PDB entry 7AM2 | electron microscopy, 3.40 A resolution | chains G and 1 of the 78 polymer chains in the assembly

# Chain G
Protein: Ribosomal_L18e/L15P domain-containing protein
Organism: Leishmania tarentolae
UniProt: Q4QF19 (Q4QF19_LEIMA); residue numbers follow UniProt; this construct covers 1-374
Amino-acid sequence (374 residues; each row starts with the number of its first residue):
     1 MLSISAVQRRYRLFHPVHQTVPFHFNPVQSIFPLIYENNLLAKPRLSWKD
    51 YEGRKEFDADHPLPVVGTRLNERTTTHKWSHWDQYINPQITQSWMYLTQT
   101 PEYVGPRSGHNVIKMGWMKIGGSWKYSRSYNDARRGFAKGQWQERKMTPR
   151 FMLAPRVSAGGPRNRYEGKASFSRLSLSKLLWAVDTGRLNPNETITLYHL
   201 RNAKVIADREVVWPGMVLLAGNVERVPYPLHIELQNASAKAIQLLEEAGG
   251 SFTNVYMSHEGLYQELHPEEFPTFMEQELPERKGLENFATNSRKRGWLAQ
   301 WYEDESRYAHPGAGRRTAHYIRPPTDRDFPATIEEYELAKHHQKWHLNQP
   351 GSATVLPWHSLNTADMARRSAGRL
Disordered / not traced: 1-9, 344-374

# Chain 1
Molecule: Ribosomal RNA
Organism: Leishmania tarentolae
Sequence (19000 nucleotides; numbered -1268 to 17729 plus 104 insertion-coded residues; 102 numbers in that range are skipped by the numbering (no residue carries them; nothing is unmodelled there); the number before each row is that of its first residue; a row labelled like 434A-434I holds insertion residues (434A, then the next letters in order); numbers below 1 keep their minus sign (U-1268 is residue -1268)):
 -1268 UUUCAAAAAUUGACUAAUUUUGAUAUUGUUUUGGCUCUGGACUAAUUAAU
 -1218 UCUCCUUUAAUUUUAUUAUCUAAAAUUUGCAUACUUACAUAUUAAAGUAG
 -1168 UUAGUUUAGAUAUGAAAAUUAGUUAGAUUUCCAUUUGAAUUAGUUAUGUU
 -1118 AAAUAUAGAAUUAGUUAGGGUUGAUAAUGAAAUCAAUUAAGUUUAUAUAU
 -1068 AAAGUUAGUUAGUCAAUAUGAAUUUUUUUGCAAACAUUUCCGGUUGACUU
 -1018 CAUGUGAUUACACGUACUCCGUUUUGUUUUUAUGUGUCAUGAUUUGCAUU
  -968 GAUUUUUUCGCAACCACACCAUAAAUCUAAUAUACUCAACAGCACCUACC
  -918 AAGAGUUAAAAAUGAAAUUAAAUAAAAAUAAAAAAUAAAAUAAAAAUAAA
  -868 AUAAAAAUAAAUUUAAAAAUAAAAAUAAGUUUAAAAAAUAAAUUAAAAUA
  -818 AAAAAUUAUAAAAUGGAAAUUGAAAAAUAAAUUACAAAUAAAAGAUUAAA
  -768 UUUGAAUUAAUUACAGAAAUUAGACACAACACGCCCGAUCGAUUUCAUGC
  -718 AUACACUUUUACUUCGUUUUCGGUUUACGUUUUGUUGUUUGUAUUGGCUC
  -668 GAUGGAUGAAUAUAAAAAGCUUAAAUACAAAAUUUCCAACAAUUGGAUAA
  -618 GCAAGAGUUAAAAAAUGAAAUUAAAUAAAAAUAAAAAAUAAAAUAAAAUA
  -568 AAAUUAAAAUAAAAUAAAAAAUAAAAAAUUAAAAAUAAAAUUAAAAUAAA
  -518 AAGUUAGAAAAUAAAAAAUUUAAAAAAUAUAAUUUGAAAAAUAAAUUACA
  -468 AAUAAAAGAUUAAAUUUGAAUUAAUUGCAGACACUAGACACACAUUUCCG
  -418 AUCGAUUUCACGUAUACAUUUGUACUUCGUUUUUGGUUUAUGUUUUGUUG
  -368 UUUGCACUGAUCGAGCAAAAUUUUUAUUUUAUAUAUAAUUUAAACUUUUG
  -318 UUGUUGUUUGUUAGUAAGCAAAAAUAUUUAUGUCAUUUUAAUAUUAUUUA
  -268 UGUACUUACUAUUAUUUUGAUAAAUUUUAACUUUAAAUAGCAUAAAAACU
  -218 ACAAUCAAUAAAGCAUAAAAAAAUUUAUUUAUGAUUAUAUUAAUAUAAAA
  -168 UGACCUAAUAUAAUGAAAAUACUUUAGUGUUAAGUUAUUUGUUUUAUUAU
  -118 GAAAUAAGUUGCACUAUUUAUUGAAUUAAUAAAGAAAGAAUAGAAAUAAA
   -68 UAAGUUAUAAUAUCUUUAAUUUAUUUAUAAUUUCUUUGCAUUUGUAUUUA
   -18 GUGUGAGUUUACAUUUAAUUUUAUAUUAUUUUAGUGUUAGUAUAUAUUUA
    32 AAUUUAAUCAAAGUUAUUAUUAAAUAAUAUUGAUUUUGGAUGAAUUUAAU
    82 UUUUAAUUAUAUUUUUGAAUUUUAAUUUUAUUAUUUUGAUUUAAUAUUUU
   132 UAAAAUAUUAUAUAUUUUAGAUUUAAAUUUGUUGUUUUAUAUUUAGUUUA
   182 AUGUUUAUAAAUUGAUAAUUAAUUUGUUUUAUUUUAAAGUUUUUAUGAAC
   232 UGUGAUUUAUAGUUUAUUAUUUUUAGUUUAAUGUUUAAAUAUUUAACUAG
   282 UGAUGGCACAGUUGUUCUAUAUGUACCUAUAAAAAAUAGUAAAAUUAUUU
   332 UAAUUAAAUUAAUAAAUAAUUAUUAAACUAAUUUUAUAUUAAUAUUAUGA
   382 AAAAUU
   389 UAAAAAUUAUUUUUUUUUUUUAAUUUUUAUAUAUUGAAGUAAUAUG
434A-434I UAUUGAAUU
   443 GAAUAUUAAAAAUACAAAUUUAAUUUGUAAUUAAUAAAUAUAUUUUAUUU
   493 UAAUAGAUGUUUAAUGUUAAUUAAUUUAUUAUUUUAAUAUUUAAUAUUUG
   543 UUUAUACAAAAGUAACUUUUUUUGAAUAUAAAGAAUUAUUAUUAUAAAUA
   593 UUAUUUUAAAAAUAUAAAAAUAUUGUUAAUAAAAUUAUCAAGUUUCAAAA
   643 GCGUUUAUUAAAUGCGUCGGUCUAAGUAUUAUAUUUAAGAUUAUUCUUGU
   693 AUAUAGAUUUUUAUUUUAAUAAUUCUACAUAAUUAAAAAUUAACCUCAAA
   743 UUAUAUUUAUUAGUAGCAUAGUAAUUUAUUAACUGAUUAUUAAAGCGUUC
   793 CAUAGAAAAUUUUAAAAUUAUAACAAUCUAAAUAAAUAAUAAAUUAAAAU
   843 AAAAAUUUUAAAAAAAAUUAAAAAAUUAAAAUAGGGCAAGUCCUACUCUC
   893 CUUUACAAAGAGAACGUUUAUAUGUAAUUGUAUGUUUGAUUGGGGCAAUA
   943 CUAUAUCUAUUUAUAUAGAAAAAGAACUAUAUUUAUUGAAAUAAUAAAAG
   993 G
993A-993Z UUCGAGCAGGUUAACAAGCAUUAAUA
994A-994Z CUAAAUGUGUUUCAUCGUCUACUUAU
995A-995Z UGCUAAAUUAUAAUUGAUUGUUCAUC
996A-996Q AAAAAAGCAAUUCGUUA
  1087 GUUGGGUUUUAAAAUCGUUGUAAAGCAGAUUUGUUUAUAUAUUUAAUUUU
  1137 UGUAUAUAGUUAAAAAUUAAUAUUAGUACGCAAGGAUUCAUUAUUUGUAA
  1187 UUUAAAUAUAUUAAAUGUUAUUUUAUUAAAUAAAAUAAAAUAAGUCAAUU
  1237 GUUAUUAUUCAUAUUAAUUUUUUUAAAAGUUUUUUAAUUUUAUAUUAGUU
  1287 UAUUUGUUUAAAAAGUAUCUAAUUAAUUCAUUAUUUAGGAAUAGUUAAUA
  1337 AUAAUUUAUAAUUCUGAUUAGAUUUGUUUGUUAAUGCUAUUAAAGGGGUG
  1387 UGGAAAAAGUGUUAAAUUUUUGAUAUAUUUAAAUAAUAAAUAAAAUAUAA
  1437 CUUAUUAGUCAGAAAUGGAUGCCAGCCGUUGCGGUAAUUUCUAUGCUUUU
  1487 AAAUAUUAUACAUUUAUUUUAUAAAUUUGUUACUAUAUAUUUUUAGUCAA
  1537 UAAAACUAAUAAUUAUUUUUAUUUGUUUUUAAACACCGUUUGGUAUAUGC
  1587 AAAUAAAAAAUGACAUUAAUUAUUAAUUAUAUUAUAUUAUAUUUAUUCAU
  1637 UUAAGUCAACAAUAUCUAUUUACUGUUUUUGACAACAUGAUAAGGAUUAU
  1687 AAAUGGUAUUGCAAAUUUUAUAAUCAAAACUAAUUUAUUAUAUUAAAUUA
  1737 GCAUGUUUAGAUAAAACAAUAAAUUUAGAAGGUAUUGUUGCCCACCAUUC
  1787 UUUGUAAUAAAGACAACGUGCAGUAAUUAAUGUAUUUAUAAAAAUAUAUU
  1837 UUUUAAUGUUAAAUUUUCGUUGCCUUUUUUAUUAUUUAGAAAAUUUAUGA
  1887 AUUUAUACAAAUCAAUAAUGAAAAUUAUAGUAUUAUUAUUUAUGAGGAGA
  1937 AUUUUCGGAAGGAGGGAUUUUCGGACCAGGAAUGUCCAGAGAGGUUUCGG
  1987 GCAUCAGCGAUUGAUUUUGGGAGAACGGAGCCGCCGAGUGAAAUUUGCCC
  2037 AGAGCAGAGUCGGGAGAAGAGUGGAUCGACCGAAGAAAAGACCGUUUUUC
  2087 GGAAGGGGAGCAGGUCCAACCGAUUUUUUUGCCAACUUGCACAGGAGGGA
  2137 GCCAGAAGCGCACUCAAAGUUAGUUUUGGGAGAUUUGAAGGGAGAAAUUU
  2187 CCGAGUUUAUUCAUAUAUUUUUUAGUUUGUGUUAGCAAAUUUUGAAAUAC
  2237 AACUUUUUUGCAAAUUGGAAGAAAACCUCCCAAAUGUAGCUUCCCAAUCU
  2287 UCCUCUCUAAUCCAUUCCCAACGGUCUUUCCCCCAUCAUCCUCAGAUGUC
  2337 UCUUCCCCCCCAAAAAAUCCUAAAAAUCCAAGUUCAUCUCGCUCUCUCUC
  2387 CCCUCAAUUUCCUUAAAAACUCGCUUCCUAAACUUAUCCCGAAAACCCCG
  2437 CUCUUCUUCCCUCUAAAUCUUUAUCUCCUCCCCUCCAAAUCUCCCUCAAA
  2487 UCUCUCCUCUCUUCUCCCGAAACUUUAAUCUUUUUAUUUUAUAAAUAAAU
  2537 UUGGUAUUUAAAAUAUUAUAAUUAAAUAUUCUAAAUUAUUUAAUAAUAUU
  2587 AGAAAUGAAUACUUUAUUAAAAUAAUAUUAAUGUGUAAUAUAUUUAAUCA
  2637 UAUUAGAAUUCCGUUUAAAUUGAAAUAUAUUGAAUUGUAAUUAUCAAUAC
  2687 AAUAUAAGUUAUUAAAUAAUAAUUUAAUUUUAUAUGUUUUAUAAUUGUAA
  2737 UUAUUUAGUUUUGAAAGUUUAUAUAUAAACAAGAUAUAACCUUUUUAUUU
  2787 UUUAAUACAAUUUUAAAUGAAAUUUAUGAUUUAUUAUUAUUAAAUAUUAC
  2837 UGGCAGACUACAUGAAAAAUAUAAAAAGGCAUUUGUAUAGGUUUACUUUU
  2887 GGACCUCAACAUCCUGCAGCUCAUGGCGUUUUAUGUUGUUUAUUAUAUCU
  2937 UUCUGGAGAAUAUAUAGUUUAUAUUGAUGUAAUAAUUGGUUAUUUGCAUC
  2987 GUGGUACAGAAAAGUUAUGUGAAUAUAAAACUGUAGAACAGUGUUUACCG
  3037 AUGAAGACUGGAUUAUGUGAGUGUCGUUUGCAACGAGCAUUUACUGUCAU
  3087 UGUGUUUUGAGUAUAUGUUGAGGUGUUGUCUUGCUAUUCGCUGUGCAUUU
  3137 AUGCGUUUAUUAAUGUGUGAGUUUACGCGUUGUUUCAAUGGACUUCUUUG
  3187 UUGCUCUUGUAUGGUUAUGGAUAUAGGAUCAUUGUCGCCAAUGCUUUGAU
  3237 CGUUUGAAGAACGUGAUAAGUUGAUGACUUUUUUUGAUUUGUGUUGUGGU
  3287 UGUAGAAUGCAUUUAGCAUUUAUGUGCUUAUUAGGUUUACUUGAUGAUUU
  3337 UGUAUUUGGGUUUAUAGAUUUUUUAUUGAUGUUGUGUAUAUCAUGUUUAU
  3387 UUGUUUUAGAUUUAUAUGAUUUGCUUUUUAUUGGAAAUAGACUUUUAUAU
  3437 UUGCGUUUGCGCGGGUUAGCAUUUUUUGAUGUUUUUGAUUUAUGUUUUAA
  3487 UAGUAUAAGUGGUUGUUUGUCUAGAUCGUUGGGUAUGGUAUGAGAUGUUA
  3537 GAUUAUAUAGUUGUUACGAAUUAUAUUUUAUGUUAGUUUUUGAUUAUUGU
  3587 UUUUGUUAUUUAGGUGAUGCAUUUGAUAGACUUUUUUUGCGACUUUUUGA
  3637 UAUGCGUAUGAGUAUACUUCUAUGUAAACAAUGCUUUUUUGUAGGUUUUU
  3687 UUGUCUUUGGAUUUGUGUGUUUAUUUGAUUAUAUGUAUGUUGAUGUAACU
  3737 AUAGAAACUAUAAUUAGUUUAUUUUAUAGUUUAUGAUGUUGCAUAUUACC
  3787 AGGAUGUUCAUUUGCUAAUGUUGAACAUCCUAAAGGCGAAUACAGUAUUU
  3837 UUUUAUGUUUUUUAUAUGGAUUUAUAUCACGUUUACGUAUACGUUGUGCA
  3887 GAUUUUGUGCAUAUUUGUUUAUUAGAUGUGAUGAUGCGAGGGUUUAUGUU
  3937 GCACGACUUAGUAGCAGUUAUUGGUAAUGUUGAUGUUGUUUUUGGUUCUG
  3987 UAGAUCGAUAAGCUAUUUAUUUAUAUACAAAAAUGAAAGAUGAAUCUAAA
  4037 AAUUGGUGCGGAGGGGUUUGAUUUUUGUUGGGGUUCUGUCUUACCUGCUA
  4087 UUUGUAUAGUUUAUUUAACUUUUUGUUUAUGUGGAUUAUUUUGUAUUAUG
  4137 UUUGGUAGUUUUGUUUUUAUUGAUUAUUGUUUUAUUUGUUUUUUUUCUUG
  4187 UCUUGUAUUUUGUUUAGUAUGCUUGUUGUGCGAUUUAUUUGUAGAUUCAU
  4237 UACGGGGUUUGUUUGAUGUUUGUUGUUUUAUACGUUGUAUUCAAUAUUGU
  4287 UUUGUAUGGUUUAUAAUUAGUGAAUUACUUCUUUUUUUAUCUUUAUUUUA
  4337 UGUAGUUUUCAGUUUAGUUUUAUUUGUGAGUGUUGAAUUUGCAUUUGUAU
  4387 UUGUUAUGCCUAUUAUGUUUAGUUGUUUAAUUUGUGAUUUUGGUUUUGUA
  4437 UUUUAUUGAUAUUUUAUUGAUAUUUUUAAUUUAUUAAUUAAUACAUUUUU
  4487 AUUAUUUGUAAGUGGUUUAUUUGUUAAUUUUGUUUUAUUUUUAUUUUGAU
  4537 UUCGUUUUUUUUUAUGUGUUUUAUUUAUGUUAUGAGUCGGUAUAUUAUUU
  4587 GGCUUUUUGUUUAUGUGAAAUCAAGUUUGAGAGUUUUCAUUAUUAUUUGU
  4637 GACUUGUAGUUGUGGCGUAUUUGGAUCAAUACUUUUUUUAAUCGAUUUAU
  4687 UGCAUUUUAGUCAUGUCUUUUUAGGUAUAUUUUUGUUAUUUUUAUGUUUU
  4737 AGUCGUUGUUUUAAUUUUUUAUGUAUGGAUACACGUUUUGUAUUUCUAUA
  4787 UGUAGUGUGCCUAUAUUGGCAUUUUGUUGAUUGCGUUUGAUUUUUUUUAU
  4837 UACGAUUUGUAUAUUUUGAUGUUUUAAGUGUGGUUUACUUAUAUGCAUAA
  4887 AGGCUCAAUUUUGAAUUUUUAAAUUUUAUUCUAAAAAGCGGAGAGGAAAG
  4937 AAAAGGCUUUUAACUUCAGGUUGUUUAUUGCGUAUUUAUGGUGUGGGUUU
  4987 UAGUUUAGGUUUUUUUAUUUGUAUGCAGAUAAUUUGUGGUGUGUGUUUAG
  5037 CAUGAUUAUUUUUUAGUUGUUUUAUAUGUACUAAUUGAUAUUUUGUUUUA
  5087 UUUUUGUGAGAUUUUGAUUUGGGAUUUGUAAUACGAAGCACACAUAUUUG
  5137 UUUUACAUCGUUGUUAUUUUUUCUUCUUUAUGUUCAUAUAUUUAAGUGUA
  5187 UAGUAUUAAUAAUUUUAUUUGAUACACAUAUUUUAGUAUGGGUGGUAGGU
  5237 UUUGUGAUAUAUAUAUUUAUAGUAAUAAUAGGUUUUAUUGGCUAUGUUUU
  5287 ACCAUGUACAAUGAUGUCGUAUUGGGGUUUAACAGUGUUCAGUAACAUUU
  5337 UAGCAACUGUCCCAGUUAUUGGUACUUGACUUUGUUAUUGAAUAUGAGGU
  5387 AGUGAGUAUAUUAAUGAUUUUACAUUGUUAAAAUUACAUGUGUUGCAUGU
  5437 GCUAUUACCUUUUGUAUUAAUACUUGUAAUAUUUAUGCAUUUGUUUUGUU
  5487 UACAUUAUUUUAUGAGUUCAGAUGGUUUUUGUGAUCGAUUUGCAUUUUAU
  5537 UGCGAACGUUUAUGUUUUUGUAUGUGAUUUUAUUUACGAGAUAUGUUUUU
  5587 GGCUUUUUUGAUAUUAUUUUUUGUAAUUUAUUUUAUUUUUAUAAAUUGAU
  5637 AUUUUGUUUUUCAUGAAGAAUCUUGAGUUAUAGUUGAUACAUUAAAAACA
  5687 UCUGAUAAGAUUCUUCCUGAGUGAUUUUUUUUAUUUUUAUUUGGUUUUUU
  5737 AAAAGCUGUACCAGAUAAAUUUACUGGUUUAUUAUUAAUGGUUAUUUUAU
  5787 UAUUUUCCUUAUUUUUGUUUAUAUUAAAUUGCAUAUUAUGAUUUGUUUAU
  5837 UGUAGAAGUUCAUUGUUGUGAUUUACAUAUUCAUUAGUUUUAUUUUAUAG
  5887 UAUAUUUAUGAGUGGUUUUUUAGCACUGUAUGUUAUAUUAGCAUAUCCUA
  5937 UAUGAAUGGAAUUACAAUUUUGAGUGUUGCUUUUGUUUAUGUUAGUUGUA
  5987 UGUAGAUUAGAUUAAAAAUUUAUAUAUUUUUUAUUAAGCGUUAAUAUAUU
  6037 AAAUUUUAUUUAGAAUAGUAUUAAUAAUCAAAGGGUUGGAAGAAAUUUGC
  6087 GAAAGAAAGGGAUCUUAGAAAGGAAAUUUUAGUUUAAGACCGAGAAGGGG
  6137 AGAAGGGAGAGAGAGAUUCGUGUUAUUUAAUUUUUAUGGAUUAAUUGCGU
  6187 AUUACUGUAUAACAUAUUUAAAUGUCUAUAUUUUAUUUUGUAUUGUAUUU
  6237 AUGUAUUAUAUGGCUUUUUUAUUUUGUUUUUGCAUUUUAUUAGAUUUUAU
  6287 AUUAUUUGGAAGUCUUUUAGUAGGAGAUGCGUUUAUGGAUGUUUUUUUUU
  6337 UACGUUAUCUAUUAUGCUUUUUGGAGUGUUUUUCAUUAUUAUGUAGAUGU
  6387 AUAUCUACUUUUUUACGAAUGUUUUGUAAUCUUUUGUCUUCGCAUUUUUU
  6437 GAUGCUUAUGUUUUGUGAUUUUGUAUAUUUUUUUAUUGUAUUUCUAUUAU
  6487 UUUUUUUAAUGUGUGAUAUUAUUUAUUUUAUGAUAUUUUCAUUCGCCAUG
  6537 CUAUUUUGCAUAAUAUUUUAUUUAUUUUUAUAUGCAUUAGAUAUGUUUUG
  6587 CGCAUUAUUACAAAUAUUUAUAUUUUGUAAUAUGAUAAUGCAAUUAAUCA
  6637 UGGAUUUUUUAUUGUUAUUAAUUUUUCAUUAAUUUAUAGAAUUAAAUCGA
  6687 AUAAGUUAAUUAUAUCAAAAAAUAGUAUAAAUAUACUACAACUUAAUAUA
  6737 AAAAAUAGGUUUGAAAAUCGCACAGUAUGUAAUCGUACAACUCAGAAUCC
  6787 UAUAAAUUGAUAAGAAAAUAUAAAGAUGUUAAUUAUUAGUCUAAAAUAAA
  6837 AAAUAUAAAUAAUAACCAACCAUAUUAUUGAAAAGAAAAUAAUACAAAUU
  6887 CCCAUAUAACUUAAGUGAAGUAGUAAACAAAAUACUUUUAAAAAAAAACC
  6937 AAAUACUAUUGGAAUAGCACCAAUACAUAAAAAAAUACUUGCUAAUAAUA
  6987 CACUAAUUAAUAAAUUAUUAAAAAAGCUAAAAAAAAUAAAGUUAAUUAAA
  7037 AAAUAAUUUUCAUUAUAUUUAAUAUCGAACAUAUUAUAUACUAUAAAAAA
  7087 AUAAUAUAAAAUUAUUAAUAUAAUCAGACUUAAUGAGUAAAUUAAAUGAA
  7137 AAUUUAGAUACAUAUAAAAGAUGUAAUUUUUAUUAGAAAUAAAUAUUAAA
  7187 AAUAAAAAACUAAAAUUAUUAACGCUAAGUACAAAUAAAAGACUUACAAU
  7237 UGCAAAACUAUUUAAUCCAAUUAACACGCAUGUAAUGCAUUGUAUUAUAA
  7287 UAAGUUUUAUAAAUAUUAUAUAAAAGUAAAUAAAGCAAAUAAGCAAAAUA
  7337 AUAAGUAUAAAGCAAAAUAAGACAUAAAAUGUUAGCAUGUAGAUAAAUAU
  7387 AAACACUCCAAGCCGAAUGUAUAAUUGUUCUAAAAAUAAAAUCAAUAUUG
  7437 CAAUAUAUAAUUUAAAUAAUAUAAGUAAUAUAUAAAAUAAGCAUAAUAUA
  7487 CCUAAUCAUUCUUCAUCAAAUAUUAGAAAACAAAAAUCACAGAGAUAAAA
  7537 ACAGUAAUUUAGUAACAUAUAAUAUAGCAAGACAAAUAAUAAUAUAAAGU
  7587 UUAUUAAAUUUAUCAUAUAAUAAUAUCAUAAUAUUAGUAUUUUAUAACCG
  7637 AAUCUACUUGAUAUUAAUAUAAGAAAAAGUAAUAAGCUAAAUAAUUCAAA
  7687 UAGUAUUGAAAUAAAAAGUAUAUGUAUUACAUUUAAAAACAUAAAAAUUA
  7737 UUAUAUAUUGUAUAAUUAUUAUCAUGAAUACGAAUCUAGUAUCAAAGUUU
  7787 AAAAAACAAAAAAGAAAAAAAAAGCAAAAUAAAAAAAGUAGUAAAAAGAU
  7837 AAAGCAUAUAUAUGAGUCUAAAAUUGUUAGUAUUAUUAUGUUAAUAAUUA
  7887 CAAUUCAUAUUAAAUCAAAUGAUAAAUAAAAAAGUGAAUUAUAAUCACAU
  7937 AAGAUAAUAAAACUAUAAAGUAAUAAAAAUAAUAUUAUAUGUAUUAAGUA
  7987 UAGAAACAGAAGGAUUUCGAAAGGAGAGGACAGUUUAAGGAUUUUGAGGA
  8037 GAAAUUUCGAGGGGAAAGGGGGGAACCAGAAGAACAUAGAAGUCAGUUUU
  8087 CGAUAUUAAAAUAAUAUAGCAAUUAUUUUUGUAGUGAACAGUCAAAUAAA
  8137 AGUAAGAACGCACAUGUAGAAUAAAAAAAUAAGUAUAAAUGCUUGCGCUG
  8187 UUGUAAUUUUUAGUCUAUAACCAAUUACCCUUGGAUAAAAAAACCCAAUA
  8237 AUUAAGAUAAUUAUAGCUUUAAAACAUAUAAAUAAGCCCCCAAAACAGAG
  8287 ACUGGCUAAUAAUAAUGUUGUCAGUAACACAUGAUUUAUUUCAAGAACGG
  8337 AAUAUAAUAUAAAAAAGAAUCCUGAUAGUUCUGUAAUCAACCCAGCGACU
  8387 AAUUCACUUUCACAUUCCAUAUAGUCGAAUGGUAGUUUUAAUCCGUCUAG
  8437 AAGCAUACUUAUUCAAAAUAUACAUACAAAUAAGAUGCCGGCAAUAUAAA
  8487 AGUUUGUAAUAUAAAUCUGCCCAACACAAAUGUCUUUAAUGCAAAAAAAG
  8537 CUAAAGUAGUCUAACGAAUAUACAGUUGUGUAUAAUAAAAAUAAGCCACU
  8587 UUCAGAAAUAAUACUAAAAAACAUAGUGCGCAUUGCAGAAAGAUAUACAA
  8637 AGCAACUAGAGAAUAAAAAGCAACCUACAAAAAAUGUGCUAAACAUAUUA
  8687 CUGAAAACAUGUACGCACAUCAUUAUUGUAAUAGUGAAUCCUGUGUCUAA
  8737 UAACAGUAUAAAACCUAUAGGAAAAUAAAACCAACCAAUAAAAAUGCAGC
  8787 AUGUAGUAAUUAACAUUGCACCUAUUAAGUAAAUGAUUUCAAAACUAAUU
  8837 ACAAAAAUGAUAAAUUUAAUAAAAAGUUUUAUUCCGUCAGUUAUUGGUGU
  8887 UAAAAUUCCAAAAAAACAAAGGGCCGGACCUAUUCGUAUUUGAACUAAAG
  8937 CUAAAAUUCUUCUUUCACAAAGACUUACAAAGCCGGUCAAGACAAGAACA
  8987 ACUAAAAUGUCAAUAAUAAUAAUGAUAAUAAUAUCUAUAUUUAACAUUUU
  9037 UAAUUAUGGCUUUUAUUUUAUCAUUUUGAAUGAUUUUUUUACUGGAUUCU
  9087 GUAAUUGUUUUAUUAUCUUUUGUGUGUUUUGUAUGUAUAUGGAUAUGCGC
  9137 UUUAUUAUUUUCAGCAUGUUUAUUAGUGUCGAAAUUAAAUAAUGUUUAUU
  9187 GUACUUGGGAUUUCACGGCAUCUAAGUUUAUUGAUGUGUAUUGAUUCAUU
  9237 AUUGGAGGUAUGUUUUCAUUAGGACUUUUACUUAGGUUAUGUUUGUUAUU
  9287 AUAUUUUGGUCAUUUAAAUUUUGUUAGUUUUGAUUUAUGCAAAGUUGUUG
  9337 GAUUUCAAUGGUAUUGAGUCUAUUUUAUUUUUGGAGAAACAACAAUAUUU
  9387 AGUAAUUUAAUUUUGGAAAGUGAUUAUAUGAUUGGUGAUUUACGUUUAUU
  9437 ACAGUGUAAUCAUGUUUUAACUUUAUUAAGUUUAGUUAUAUAUAAAUUAU
  9487 GAUUAUCUGCUGUUGAUGUUAUACAUUCAUUUGCAAUUUCAAGUUUAGGU
  9537 AUUAAAGUAGAGAACCUGGUCGUUGUAAUGAAAUAGUUUUAUUUUCAUCA
  9587 AAUAAUGCUACAGUGUAUGGGCAAUGUAGUGAACUUUGUGGUGUAUUACA
  9637 UGGAUUUAUGCCAAUAGUGAUUUGUUUUAUAUAGGUAUAUAAUCUAUAUC
  9687 AUAAUAUUAGGGGAAAGAAGGACUGAGUCGAAUAUUUGAUUUAUUAUGUA
  9737 UUAGGAGUUAUGAUUUUAUAUUAUGAUGAUUUGAUUUAGACUUUAUUUUA
  9787 UAUGAUUUCGUUUUUGAUUUUGUAGUGUGUAUAACUUUUAUUUUUGUGUU
  9837 UGUCUUAGGUUUUUUUCUUAGAAUAUUUUUUAGUUUUGUAUUUGUGUUAU
  9887 UAUUUAUAGUUUUUUUUGGUUUAUUUAUGCUUACGUUUAUGUAUAUAGGU
  9937 UAUUUUAUAUAUUAUAUUUAUAUAUUAUAUAAUUUUAUAUGUUAUUUUUU
  9987 UUGUUUUAGUAUUUCGUAUUUAUUAUAUUAUAUUGAGUUUUUUACAUAUU
 10037 UAUUAUGUUUUAUAUUUAUAGAUUUUAUAUCGUUUUCUAUCCAUUUAAUU
 10087 UCUUAUUUUGGCAUUAUUUAUAUAUUUAAUGUUAUAUUUUGUUCGUAUUU
 10137 AUUUUGUCUAUUUUAUUUUAUAAUUUGUUUUAUAUUUUGUUUUAUAUUUU
 10187 UUGUUAUUCGAUGUUUAUUUAUAAUAGUUUAUGAUUUUUUGUUUUUUAAU
 10237 UUUGAUAUAUAUUUAUCAUUUUUAAUGUGUGAUAUGUUGUAUAUCGAUUA
 10287 UAUAUGUUUUUUAUUGAUAUAUUUUGGUUUUAUAUUUUCAUUUAUAUUAG
 10337 GCUUUUUUUGUUUUAUAUUUGUUUUAAAUUAUGUUUUUUUAGUAUUAUUU
 10387 UUUGUCUUGGCGUUAUUUUUUGGGUUUUUAUUUUUAUCAUAUGGUAUUUU
 10437 UAUAUUUUUUAUUUAUUAUUUUUUUUGAUUAUUCGUUAUAUAUAGUCGUA
 10487 CAUGUUUUACAUUAGUGCAAUCGGUAAUUAUAUUUUUUAAAUUUUUAUAC
 10537 UUUGAUGUUUUUUUUAUAUUUAUAUUUUUAUUGAUAUUGUUUAUUAUUUG
 10587 UUUUUUUGGUUUCUUUUUAAAAGAUUUUUUAUUUUUGAAUUUUUUUUUUG
 10637 AUAUGUUUAUUGUAUUAAUAAGUUAUGAUGUGAAUAAUUAUUGUGCAUUU
 10687 UAUAAUCAUUAUCAACAGUUUUGUGUUACUCAAUUAUUGUCUAUUUAUAU
 10737 GUAAAAAAAUAAAAAUAAAGAUUGUCAAAAAUAUAUAAAAAAAACAAAGC
 10787 AGAAACACAAUAUUAAAAACAGGUAGUCUAAAACUAUAUGCGCAAAGUCA
 10837 ACUAGUAAUAAAUAUAAAACCAUUACACAAGGUAUUCAGGUUGAGAAGUA
 10887 GAAAAAGCAGUAUAGGCUGAAUACGAAUAGAUUAACAAAGAAUAAACAAU
 10937 AGUCUCAAAAUAAAAACACACAGAACAGUGCGCAUAAAAACAAAAUUAAG
 10987 CUUGCUAAUAAUAGCAUUCCGUAGAGCAUGAAUGAACUUCAAAAUAAAAA
 11037 UGACACAGGAUAGUCAGAUAUUCUACGAGGAAAUGCAUACAUACCUAAAC
 11087 UAUGCAUUGGGAAAAAAACCAUAUUAGAUCCUAUAAAAAGCGUACUAAUA
 11137 AAGUAAAACAUUCAGAAUAAAUAUAAUUCUAUAGGUAGUCAUUUUGCAAG
 11187 AAAGUGAAUAAAUCCUGCAAGAAAUCCAACAACAGCACCUAAAGAUAAAA
 11237 CGUAGUGAAAGUGACCGACUACAAAGUAUGUGUCAUGUAACAUGAUGUCU
 11287 AUACCAACAUUCGCCAAAAAAAGCCCUGUUACAGCACCAGACAAAAACAU
 11337 AAAAAUAAACAUUAUAACAAAAUAUAUCUCAAAUGUAAUUAUAAUAUCUG
 11387 UAUAAAUAAAACUAUAGAUCCAAUUGAAUAGCUUGACACAUGUGGGUAGG
 11437 CCAAUCAAAAUAGAUACUCCACCAAAAUAUGCUCUAGAAUCAACAUCCAU
 11487 CCCUACAACAAACAUGUGAUGCGCUCACACAAACAUACCUAAGAUCGCAA
 11537 UUAAUAUCAUUGAAUAUAUCAUUGCAACCGCACUGAACACACAGCGAAAU
 11587 CCGACUAUUUCAAUAAUAGUAGAGAUAAGACCAAAUACAGGUAAUAAUAU
 11637 UAUAUAAACUUCAGGAUGACCAAAAAAUCAAAACAGGUGUUGAAAUAGAA
 11687 UCAAGUCACCACCACCAACAACAUCAUAAAAUGAAGUAUUAAAGUUUCUG
 11737 UCACAUAAAAUCAAGGUCACACCUCCCGCUAAUACUGGUAAAGUUAUUAU
 11787 UAACAAAAUAGCAGUUAUAAGCGCAGCUCAAAUAAAUAGCGAUCACGAUA
 11837 AAAAACUAAAGAAUUUUCUACGACAGCAAAAUACAGUACCAAGUAAAUUU
 11887 AUAGAGUUUAAAAUACUUGAUACACCUAAUAGAUGAACCGCAAACAUAAC
 11937 AAAGUCACAAGCCAAACUUGAAUGAAAGUCUAUACAUAUUAAAGUAGGAU
 11987 AUAGCGUCCAACCCACACCCAUACCUUCCUCAGUCAAAAAACCGCUUACA
 12037 ACACAGCCAAAUCCGGCCAAGUACAUUCAAAAACUCAUGUUGUUUAAACG
 12087 UGGAAAAACCAUAUCGGGAAAACCUGCCAUAACAGGAAUAAAGUAGUUCA
 12137 CAAGACCUCCCAUCAUAACAGGCAUUAUAAACGCAAAAACCAUUAUCAAU
 12187 CCAUGCGAGGUAAUUAAAACGUUAUAAAACUGGUAAUCUCCAAACAAAAC
 12237 ACCACAUCCUAUAAUAGAAAGUUCAAGUCUAAUAAAUAGUGAAUAAACAU
 12287 AUCCAACGAAUCCUGAUAGGAUUGCAACUAAGAGAUAACACAAACCAAUC
 12337 AUUUUAUGCGAAACACUUAAACACACCAAACAAAGUCAAAACAUUUUCAA
 12387 UAUAAAAAAUUUAAAUUUAAUUUGUUUGAUUUUAUAUAUAGUAAUAAUCC
 12437 AAUCAAUUUUCGCUCUCGCCUUUCUCCCACCCCCUUCUGCUUUCUUCCCU
 12487 CCAACCUCUCUUCUUCCCCUCCCUACCUUUCUUCCCCUUCUAUUUCAGUU
 12537 CCUUCUCCCCCUCCCUCCUAAUCCCUGCUCUUCCAAAGUCUCUCUUUCUU
 12587 CCCCUAAAGUCUUUCCCUGCUUUCUAAUUUACUGAUUAAAAUAGUAUACG
 12637 UGCUUGGUUAAUGUGUAUUGACUUCAGUCAAAAUAUAAAAGUAGAGCUAG
 12687 AUUAAAGUAACUAAAUAAUAAAAUUUAAUAGAUGUUUAAGUUUAUAUUGA
 12737 UUACUUUGAUUUUUUUGUUAUUAUUUUUAAUAGUCAUAUUUAUAUUUAUU
 12787 AAUUAUAGUUUUUGUUUAGCAUUGCAAUUAAAUUAUGUUUAUAUAAAUAU
 12837 AUAUCUAAAUUAUAUUAGUCUAUGAUUUAUUUUUUUCAUGGGAGUUAUUG
 12887 UAUAUUUUCUUGUUUUUCUUUUGUCACGUAAGUUAGUGUCUUACACAAAA
 12937 UAUUUUUAUGUUUUAUGCUCGUAUUUAUUUAUAUUUUUUGAUGUUGUAUU
 12987 UAUAAUUUUAAUAGAUGACUUUAUGUGUUUUAUGAUUUUAUUUGAAAGUU
 13037 UAUUUUUUCCAAUUUGUUUUGUAAGUUUAUUUUUUAAUUUUAAUAAUAGA
 13087 UUUAUAUUUGCUAUAUUUUAUUUGGUAGUAUUUAGUUCCUUAAGCUCAAU
 13137 AAUGUGUAUUAUGAUUUGUAUAUUAAUUAUUUUUCAUUUUAAUGUUUUGA
 13187 GUCUGCAUAGUUUUGUUGAUGUGUGUAUUUUUGAUAGUUUAUACUUAGGU
 13237 AUGUAUAUAUGAGUGUUAUUAUUUAUAAUGUUUGCUAUUAAGUAUCCAAU
 13287 CUGACCAAUGCAUGUAUGAUUACCAGAAAUGCAUGUAGAAGUCAAUACUG
 13337 AAUUAAGUGUGUUGUUAGCAAGUGUUGUGUUAAAAAUAGGUUUUUUCGGU
 13387 CUUUAUAAAUUUUUAUUUUUGAGUUUUAAUCAACUUUCGUUAUGGUUUUU
 13437 AGGUUUUGUGGAUUGUUUAGUGAUGUUAGGUUUGACAUUUUUGGCUAUUA
 13487 CGUUAUUAUUUUUGAGUGAUUAUAAAAAAAUAAUCGCAAAUUGGUCUGUU
 13537 AUACAUACGGGUAUAGCCUUAAUUUUAUUGUGACAUAACGAUAUAUUGUU
 13587 UUUAGGUUUAUUGAUUUUUUGUAAUUUAUCACAUAUAAUAAGUUCUGCAU
 13637 UAAUGUUUAUAAUGGUCGGAUAUAUGUAUGAUAAUUAUGGUAUUCGAAUA
 13687 UUUUUAUUAUUGGUGUCUUUUUUUGGUAUUAGUUUGUGGAGUUCAUUAUU
 13737 UUUAGGGAUUUUUUUAUUUAAUAUAGAUUUCCCAUUUAUGCUGUUAUUUU
 13787 AUGUUGAUAUAUUUUUAUUGUAUGGGCUAAUUUCAUUAUCAUUUGUAUAU
 13837 AUUUGUUGUUUUUACAUAAUAAUAUUAGCAAUAUUUCUAUCAUCGAUAUA
 13887 UAUAUAUAUAUGCUUAAGUUUUUAUUCUUUUAUAUGAGUAGAUAAAUACU
 13937 UACGUUUAGAUUUAACAAUAAAUGAUAUUUAUCUAUAUUUUGUUAUAAGC
 13987 GUGAUGGUUAUUUUUCUAUUUUAUUUAAUUUAUUUGUUAUUUUAAUUAAU
 14037 UUUAUUACACUAUUUUUUUUUCCGUCCAGAUCUUUUAACAAAUCCCAUUC
 14087 UCCCCCCUUUUCCUUCCCCCCUUUUUUAAAACCUUAAAAGUCCCCUUCUG
 14137 CGAACUUCUUAUGUCUCGUGUUCUGUCUCCCCUGUCUCCCGCUCUGCCCU
 14187 CUUUCCCUCUUUUCCAAACUAAUCCUAUUGACCUUUAAUCUAAAGUUAAA
 14237 AACGUGAAUUUUUGAGUGAGUUGCUUUUUGUUAUUUUAGGGAAAAGCCAC
 14287 GAACCAAGCUCCGGAACCGACGGAAUUGCAAAGAAGAAAAGAAAUUUUGU
 14337 AUGCUUUUGGGGAUCCUAGUUGAAGGAAUUUUGGGGGGAGAGCCAGGAGA
 14387 AAGAUUUCACGGAAUUUGUUUUCGUAAGCUAAAUUAUAAAUUUUAAUAUU
 14437 AUAAGUAUUUAAUAUUCGACUUUAUUUUUAUAUUCAGAAUUAAAAAUGUU
 14487 UAUGUUUUUUUUUAUGUUUUUUUUCAUGUUUGGAUUUGUUUGUGGUAUAU
 14537 UUUUUGUUGGAAGGCAUAUGUUAAGUUUUUGAUUAUCAAUAGUUUUAUGU
 14587 GUUUUUUUAGUUUUAUCUGUACUAUUUAGUUGUUUUUGUCUUAGUGUAUG
 14637 UAUAUAUGGGUACUGCUUUUAUGAUUUUUGUUUAAUUUUAAUUUUAGACU
 14687 UUUGUUUUGUUUGAUUAACUUUUUAUUGUAAUGGUUUUUAUAUAUUUAUU
 14737 UUAUAUUUAAUUGAUAUUGUGUUUUGUUUUAUAGUUUUUUAUGCAUUCUA
 14787 UUAUAUGUAUUUUGAUGUAAUGUUAGCCCGUUUUUUCCAUAUAUUUUGAU
 14837 GAUUUGUUUUGUGUAUGAAUUUUUUUAUAUUGUCGUAUGACUUUUUAACA
 14887 GCUUAUUGUGGUUGAGAGUUGUUAGGUUUAUUUUCAUUUUUUUUGAUAUC
 14937 AUAUUUUUGAUAUAGAUUUUAUGCGUUAAAAUUUGCUUUUAAAGCUUUUU
 14987 UCAUAAGUAAAAUAGGCGAUGUUUUGCUAUUAUUAGCAUUUACAAUAUCA
 15037 UUUUUAAUAAAUGGCUAUUGUGUGAUUACAUUUUAUUUUUUAUCGUUUUU
 15087 AUGUGUGGAUUAUGUUUUAUUAUUGUUUAUAAUAAUUUUAUUAUUAUUGU
 15137 GUGGUUUUACUAAGUCUACUCAAUUUGGUUUACAUAUUUGACUGCCAGAU
 15187 GCAAUGGAAGGACCAAUCCCAGUGUCUGCACUAAUUCAUGCUGCAACAUU
 15237 AGUUGUAUGUGGUAUUAUAUUGGUUAGUUUUAUUUUUUGAUGUUUUGAUU
 15287 UUUGAUUUUGUUAUUUUUAUGGAUUGCUUGGUUGAGCUAGUUUGAUUUUA
 15337 GUAAUGAUGAGUUUAUGUGUUUUUUAUAAUUUUGAUGUAAAAAGGUAUGU
 15387 UGCAUUUAGUACUAUAUGCCAAAUAAGUUUUUCUAUGUUUUGUUGUUUAU
 15437 GUCUAGAUCUAUAUGUAGGUUGUUUAAUUUUUUGUUAUCAUAUGUUUUAU
 15487 AAAGCAACUUUAUUUAUUGUGCUAGGUGUUUGAAUUCAUUUUUUUUUUGG
 15537 AUUGCAGGAUAUACGUUGUUAUUUUUUUACAUAUUUUUGUGGUUGUAUUU
 15587 UAGCACGUAUGUUAUUGAUAUUUGCUUUGUUAAACUCAUGUUCAUUAUGA
 15637 UUUUUGUGUGGAUUUUAUUGUAAAGAUCUUCUUUUAUGUAUGUUAAUGUU
 15687 AACAUCAUUUUUUUUUAUAUUAGAGUUUUUGUGUGUGUGUAUAUUUUUUA
 15737 UAUUUUUUACUGUGUUAUAUAAUUAUUUUUUGUUAUUUUUUUUGUGUUUU
 15787 GUAUUUAAAUGCUUUUGUUUAAUUGAUACACUUUUUUUAAUUUUUGAUUU
 15837 UGAAUGCUGUCUUGUAUAUUGUACAUUUUGUUUAUAUAUGUGUUUUAUAC
 15887 UAAUUUUUUUUGUUUUAGAUUUUUUAUAUGUUUUUAUUUUUUCAAGUUAU
 15937 UGCUUAUUUUGAUCUUUUUAUUUAUAUUAUAUGUCUUUUUUUGAUAUUGC
 15987 GAUAUUUACUAUAUUUGUAAUGAUUUCAUUAAGUUUUGUAUAUUAUGGUU
 16037 GUAUUAUAUUUUAUUUUUUUAAUAUUGAUUGUAUUAUGUUUUUUUGACGA
 16087 AUAUUUUUGUUUAUAACUGUCGGAUUUUUAUUUUUUAUAUUUUCGGUAUG
 16137 AUAUUUUAUUUGUUUUUAUAUAUAUAUAUUUAUGUUUGUGUGAAAUAUUG
 16187 UUAUAUAUUUUAGAUAUAAUUUAAAGUAUUGUUUAUUUUUUUGUAUGUUA
 16237 UUUAUAAUAUACAUUUAGUAGAGCUAUGCAAAUUUAAUUUUGAAUUAAAU
 16287 UCAGUCUAUCAGAGUAUAUUUUAUUUAGAAAUUUAUAUUAUCUUUUAACU
 16337 CCAAGUUUUUUAAGUAGUGUUUUGCUAUUUUUUGUUAGAAUAUUAAUUGU
 16387 AAAAUACAUAAUUUAUCUAAAUAAUUAAUUAAUGAAAAGUAACUAAGACA
 16437 AAAAAUGGUAUAAAAAGUAAAAUAAGUAUUAUAGAUAAUAGUUAAUUUUU
 16487 AAUUUUAUUAUGCAAGCACAACGAAUUUAUUUUUAGUAAUAAUACGCCAA
 16537 UAUGUUAUAUUUCCUGCCCAAUGAUUGUAUGAACAAUUUUUGUAUGAUAA
 16587 AUAAGUCGCCCACACCACGAAAUAACAAAUUUUUGCACGCCACAACAAAU
 16637 UUAUGAACGAGUUUCUGUAUGCCACAACAAAUUUAUGAACGAGUUUCUGU
 16687 AUGCCACAACAAAUUUAUGAACGAGUUUCUGUAUGCCACAACAAAUUUAU
 16737 GAACGAGUUUUUGUAUGCCACAACAAAUUUAUGAACUCUGUAUGCCACAA
 16787 CAAAUUUAUGAACGAAUUUCUGUAUGCCACAACAAAUUUAUGAACGAGUU
 16837 UCUGUAUGCCACAACAAAUUUAUGAACGAGUUUCUGUAUGCCACAACAAA
 16887 UUUAUGAACAAGUUUCUGUAUGACACAACAAAUUUAUGAACGAGUUUCUG
 16937 UAUGACACAACAAAUUUAUGAACUCUGUAUGCCACAACAAAUUUAUGAAC
 16987 GAGUUUCUGUAUGCCACAACAAAUUUAUGAACGAGUUUCUGUAUGCCACA
 17037 ACAAAUUUAUGAACGAGUUUCUGUAUGCCACAACAAAUUUAUGAACGAGU
 17087 UUCUGUAUGCCACAACAAAUUUAUGAACUCUGUAUGCCACAACAAAUUUA
 17137 UGAACGAAUUUCUGUAUGCCACAACAAAUUUAUGAACGAGUUUUUGUAUG
 17187 CCACAACAAAUUUAUGAACAAGUUUCUGUAUGACACAACAAAUUUAUGAA
 17237 CGAGUUUCUGUAUGCCACGAACAAAUUUAUGAACGAGUUUCUGUAUGACA
 17287 CAACAAAUUUAUGAACGAGUUUCUGUAUGACACAACAAAUUUAUGAACGA
 17337 GUUUCUGUAUGACACAACAAAUUUAUGAAUGAGUUUCUGUAUGACACAAC
 17387 AAAUUUAUGAACGAGUUUCUGUAUGCCACGAUAAACAUAUUUAUAUUAUA
 17437 UUAUAUUAUAUUAUAUUAUAUUAUAUUAUAUUAUAUUAUAUUAUAUUAUA
 17487 UUAUUAUAUUAUAUUAUAUUAUAUUAUAUUAUAUUAUUUAUAUUAUUAUA
 17537 UUAUUAUAUUAUAUUAUAUUAUAUUAUAUUAUAUUAUAUUAUAUUAUAUU
 17587 AUAUAUUAUUAUAUUAUUAUAUUAUUAUUAUAUUAUUAUAUUAUCAUUAU
 17637 UAUUAGAAUAUUUACUAAUAUAUAUAUAUAUCUAUAUCAAGCUUGUUAGA
 17687 AAAAACUAUGUUUUUUCUAACAAGAUUGAUACUCUCGGUAUGG
Disordered / not traced: -1268 to 33, 389-397, 434A-434I, 614-806, 925-968, 993A-993Z, 994A-994Z, 995A-995Z, 996A-996Q, 1179-17729
Reported in the primary citation:
  - conformationally variable residues (helix shift): U341 to A346

# Interface between chain G and chain 1
Pairs across the interface (142):
  Arg10(G) - A411(1)  phosphate contact
  Arg10(G) - U486(1)  salt bridge to the phosphate
  Tyr11(G) - U412(1)  sugar contact
  Leu13(G) - A411(1)  base contact
  Thr68(G) - A497(1)  phosphate contact
  Thr68(G) - G498(1)  phosphate contact
  Arg69(G) - A497(1)  hydrogen bond to the phosphate
  Arg69(G) - G498(1)  phosphate contact
  Leu70(G) - G498(1)  hydrogen bond to the phosphate
  Lys78(G) - U507(1)  base contact
  Gln92(G) - A512(1)  base contact
  Ser93(G) - A512(1)  base contact
  Trp94(G) - A512(1)  hydrogen bond to the phosphate
  Met95(G) - U507(1)  sugar contact
  Tyr96(G) - U507(1)  base contact
  Thr100(G) - U183(1)  hydrogen bond to the base
  Glu102(G) - A182(1)  sugar contact
  Glu102(G) - U183(1)  sugar contact
  Glu102(G) - G184(1)  phosphate contact
  Tyr103(G) - A182(1)  sugar contact
  Tyr103(G) - U183(1)  stacking on the base
  Val104(G) - A182(1)  base contact
  Gly105(G) - A182(1)  base contact
  Pro106(G) - A182(1)  base contact
  Arg107(G) - U180(1)  salt bridge to the phosphate
  Arg107(G) - A182(1)  salt bridge to the phosphate
  Arg107(G) - U503(1)  base contact
  Ser108(G) - A328(1)  base contact
  Ser108(G) - U503(1)  hydrogen bond to the sugar
  Ser108(G) - U504(1)  phosphate contact
  Gly109(G) - U503(1)  hydrogen bond to the base
  Asn111(G) - U180(1)  base contact
  Ile113(G) - A375(1)  sugar contact
  Ile113(G) - U376(1)  sugar contact
  Lys114(G) - U351(1)  hydrogen bond to the base
  Lys114(G) - U352(1)  hydrogen bond to the sugar
  Lys114(G) - A353(1)  sugar contact
  Lys114(G) - U376(1)  sugar contact
  Met115(G) - A353(1)  sugar contact
  Gly116(G) - A353(1)  hydrogen bond to the sugar
  Gly116(G) - U354(1)  sugar contact
  Trp117(G) - U354(1)  phosphate contact
  Trp117(G) - U502(1)  hydrogen bond to the sugar
  Trp117(G) - U503(1)  stacking on the base
  Met118(G) - U502(1)  base contact
  Lys119(G) - A328(1)  sugar contact
  Lys119(G) - U329(1)  phosphate contact
  Lys119(G) - U502(1)  hydrogen bond to the base
  Lys119(G) - U503(1)  sugar contact
  Lys119(G) - U504(1)  salt bridge to the phosphate
  Ile120(G) - U327(1)  phosphate contact
  Ile120(G) - A328(1)  hydrogen bond to the sugar
  Ile120(G) - U329(1)  phosphate contact
  Gly121(G) - U327(1)  hydrogen bond to the phosphate
  Gly121(G) - A328(1)  phosphate contact
  Ser123(G) - U502(1)  base contact
  Trp124(G) - U326(1)  stacking on the base
  Trp124(G) - U327(1)  hydrogen bond to the phosphate
  Lys125(G) - A158(1)  phosphate contact
  Lys125(G) - U159(1)  salt bridge to the phosphate
  Arg128(G) - A158(1)  phosphate contact
  Arg128(G) - U159(1)  salt bridge to the phosphate
  Arg128(G) - U160(1)  salt bridge to the phosphate
  Arg128(G) - A323(1)  salt bridge to the phosphate
  Ser129(G) - U376(1)  phosphate contact
  Asn131(G) - U215(1)  base contact
  Asn131(G) - A325(1)  base contact
  Asn131(G) - U326(1)  hydrogen bond to the base
  Arg134(G) - U180(1)  salt bridge to the phosphate
  Arg134(G) - U214(1)  sugar contact
  Arg134(G) - U215(1)  hydrogen bond to the base
  Arg134(G) - U326(1)  hydrogen bond to the base
  Arg135(G) - U215(1)  hydrogen bond to the base
  Arg135(G) - U216(1)  hydrogen bond to the base
  Arg135(G) - A319(1)  phosphate contact
  Arg135(G) - G320(1)  salt bridge to the phosphate
  Arg135(G) - A324(1)  base contact
  Phe137(G) - G320(1)  sugar contact
  Lys139(G) - U377(1)  phosphate contact
  Gln141(G) - U377(1)  hydrogen bond to the phosphate
  Gln143(G) - A378(1)  hydrogen bond to the sugar
  Glu144(G) - U377(1)  base contact
  Lys146(G) - A342(1)  sugar contact
  Met147(G) - U341(1)  phosphate contact
  Met147(G) - A342(1)  sugar contact
  Thr148(G) - A342(1)  base contact
  Leu153(G) - A342(1)  base contact
  Arg156(G) - U97(1)  hydrogen bond to the base
  Val157(G) - G195(1)  sugar contact
  Ser158(G) - G195(1)  hydrogen bond to the sugar
  Gly161(G) - G195(1)  phosphate contact
  Gly161(G) - A196(1)  phosphate contact
  Pro162(G) - G195(1)  phosphate contact
  Pro162(G) - A196(1)  phosphate contact
  Arg163(G) - U193(1)  salt bridge to the phosphate
  Arg163(G) - U194(1)  salt bridge to the phosphate
  Arg163(G) - A196(1)  phosphate contact
  Asn164(G) - U93(1)  phosphate contact
  Asn164(G) - U94(1)  hydrogen bond to the phosphate
  Arg165(G) - A92(1)  sugar contact
  Arg165(G) - U93(1)  sugar contact
  Tyr166(G) - A196(1)  hydrogen bond to the phosphate
  Tyr166(G) - U197(1)  hydrogen bond to the phosphate
  Lys169(G) - U194(1)  hydrogen bond to the base
  Lys169(G) - U197(1)  salt bridge to the phosphate
  Ala170(G) - A198(1)  phosphate contact
  Arg174(G) - A191(1)  salt bridge to the phosphate
  Arg174(G) - A192(1)  salt bridge to the phosphate
  Ser176(G) - A191(1)  hydrogen bond to the base
  Lys179(G) - U189(1)  hydrogen bond to the sugar
  Lys179(G) - A190(1)  phosphate contact
  Arg188(G) - A188(1)  salt bridge to the phosphate
  Lys204(G) - U187(1)  sugar contact
  Lys204(G) - A188(1)  hydrogen bond to the base
  Lys204(G) - U189(1)  base contact
  Val205(G) - U189(1)  hydrogen bond to the sugar
  Ile206(G) - U189(1)  sugar contact
  Ala207(G) - U189(1)  base contact
  Arg209(G) - U189(1)  base contact
  Arg209(G) - A190(1)  base contact
  Arg209(G) - U209(1)  base contact
  Glu210(G) - U189(1)  sugar contact
  Glu210(G) - A190(1)  phosphate contact
  Leu219(G) - A191(1)  base contact
  Leu219(G) - U200(1)  sugar contact
  Ala220(G) - U201(1)  phosphate contact
  Gly221(G) - U201(1)  sugar contact
  Gly221(G) - A202(1)  phosphate contact
  Asn222(G) - U201(1)  base contact
  Asn222(G) - U204(1)  hydrogen bond to the phosphate
  Asn236(G) - A199(1)  phosphate contact
  Ser238(G) - U200(1)  hydrogen bond to the sugar
  Ala239(G) - U200(1)  phosphate contact
  Lys240(G) - U201(1)  phosphate contact
  Lys283(G) - U197(1)  phosphate contact
  Lys283(G) - A198(1)  salt bridge to the phosphate
  Asn287(G) - U197(1)  hydrogen bond to the phosphate
  Asn287(G) - A198(1)  hydrogen bond to the phosphate
  Phe288(G) - A198(1)  phosphate contact
  Phe288(G) - A199(1)  phosphate contact
  Lys294(G) - A199(1)  phosphate contact
  Lys294(G) - U200(1)  salt bridge to the phosphate
Other interface residues (no listed pair), chain G (88 interface residues in all): Gly67, Glu72, Val112, Gly122, Ser127, Tyr130, Gly160
Other interface residues (no listed pair), chain 1 (66 interface residues in all): A181, U330, U340, A343, U487

# Summary
Chain G and chain 1 form an interface of 88 and 66 residues respectively; the contacts include 35 hydrogen
bonds, 18 salt bridges and 3 aromatic stacking contacts. Polar pairs include Thr100(G)-U183(1),
Gly109(G)-U503(1) and Lys114(G)-U351(1). From the paper: conformational variability at U341(1).
Chain G is Ribosomal_L18e/L15P domain-containing protein and chain 1 is Ribosomal RNA, both from Leishmania
tarentolae; the structure, Intermediate assembly of the Large subunit from Leishmania major mitochondrial
ribosome, was determined by electron microscopy (same publication as 7ANE, 7AIH and 7AOR).
